PDB entry 5NJ9 | X-ray diffraction, 1.25 A resolution | chains A and E of the 3 polymer chains in the assembly

[Chain A]
Protein: Metalloprotease TldD
Organism: Escherichia coli K-12
Notes: EC 3.4.-.-
Reference sequence: P0AGG8 (TLDD_ECOLI); numbering as in UniProt (aligned over 1-481)
Sequence (495 residues; each row starts with the number of its first residue; numbers below 1 keep their minus sign (Met-13 is residue -13)):
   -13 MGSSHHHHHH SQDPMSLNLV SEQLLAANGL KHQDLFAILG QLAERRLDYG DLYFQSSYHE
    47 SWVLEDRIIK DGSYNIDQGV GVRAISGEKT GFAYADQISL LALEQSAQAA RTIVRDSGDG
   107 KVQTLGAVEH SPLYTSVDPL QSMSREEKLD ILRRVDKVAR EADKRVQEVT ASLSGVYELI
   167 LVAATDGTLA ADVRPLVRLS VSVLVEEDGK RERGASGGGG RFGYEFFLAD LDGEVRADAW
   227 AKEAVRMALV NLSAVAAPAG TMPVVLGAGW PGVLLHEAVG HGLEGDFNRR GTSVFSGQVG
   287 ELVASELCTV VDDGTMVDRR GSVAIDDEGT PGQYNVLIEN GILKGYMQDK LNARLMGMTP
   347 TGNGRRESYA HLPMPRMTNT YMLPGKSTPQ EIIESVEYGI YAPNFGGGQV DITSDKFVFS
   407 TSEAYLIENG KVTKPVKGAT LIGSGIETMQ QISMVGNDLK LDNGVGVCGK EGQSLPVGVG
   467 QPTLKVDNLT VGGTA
Unresolved in the structure: -13 to 1
Sequence notes: initiating methionine (-13); expression tag (-12 to 0); engineered mutation Asp401 (Gly in P0AGG8)
Ion coordination: Na+: Ser117 (shared with 1 residue of chain C); Zn2+: His262, His267, Cys454 (shared with Tyr604(E) of chain E)
What the authors report for this chain:
  - mutagenesis - H267A: decreased stability
  - mutagenesis - H262A: abolished catalytic activity
  - mutagenesis - H262A: unchanged binding to Zn2+
  - catalytic residues: Glu263, Gly394, Gly455 (proposed by the authors, not directly observed)
  - mutagenesis - E270A, D272A: decreased expression

[Chain E]
Protein: Asp-arg-val-tyr
Sequence (4 residues; numbered 601 to 604; the number before each row is that of its first residue):
   601 DRVY
Ion coordination: Zn2+: Tyr604 (shared with His262(A), His267(A), Cys454(A) of chain A)

[Interface between chain A and chain E]
Contacting residue pairs - 14 pairs, chain A then chain E:
  His262(A) - Tyr604(E)  hydrogen bond (side chain-backbone)
  Glu263(A) - Tyr604(E)
  His267(A) - Val603(E)
  His267(A) - Tyr604(E)  hydrogen bond (side chain-backbone)
  Gly394(A) - Tyr604(E)
  Gln395(A) - Arg602(E)
  Gln395(A) - Val603(E)
  Gln395(A) - Tyr604(E)
  Val396(A) - Val603(E)  hydrogen bond (backbone-backbone)
  Cys454(A) - Tyr604(E)
  Gly455(A) - Val603(E)
  Gly455(A) - Tyr604(E)  hydrogen bond (backbone-backbone)
  Glu457(A) - Asp601(E)
  Gly458(A) - Asp601(E)
Interface residues without a listed pair, chain A (13 interface residues in all): Phe273, Ile398, Lys456

[Overview]
13 residues of chain A face 4 of chain E across their interface; the contacts include 4 hydrogen bonds. Among
the polar pairs are His262(A)-Tyr604(E), His267(A)-Tyr604(E) and Gly455(A)-Tyr604(E). The paper reports
catalytic residues Glu263(A), Gly394(A) and Gly455(A); E270A and D272A of chain A reduce expression; 4
substitutions were tested in all.
Here chain A is Metalloprotease TldD (Escherichia coli K-12) and chain E is Asp-arg-val-tyr. Entry 5NJ9 (E.
coli Microcin-processing metalloprotease TldD/E with DRVY angiotensin fragment bound) was determined by X-ray
diffraction together with 5NJA, 5NJB, 5NJC and 5NJF from the same study.
